Entry 9PLO (electron microscopy, 2.74 A resolution); this record covers chains A and S of the 5 polymer chains in the assembly.

== Chain A ==
Molecule: Guanine nucleotide-binding protein G(o) subunit alpha
Organism: Homo sapiens
Notes: EC 3.6.5.-
UniProt: P09471 (GNAO_HUMAN); numbering as in UniProt (aligned over 1-354)
Amino-acid sequence (354 residues; each row starts with the number of its first residue):
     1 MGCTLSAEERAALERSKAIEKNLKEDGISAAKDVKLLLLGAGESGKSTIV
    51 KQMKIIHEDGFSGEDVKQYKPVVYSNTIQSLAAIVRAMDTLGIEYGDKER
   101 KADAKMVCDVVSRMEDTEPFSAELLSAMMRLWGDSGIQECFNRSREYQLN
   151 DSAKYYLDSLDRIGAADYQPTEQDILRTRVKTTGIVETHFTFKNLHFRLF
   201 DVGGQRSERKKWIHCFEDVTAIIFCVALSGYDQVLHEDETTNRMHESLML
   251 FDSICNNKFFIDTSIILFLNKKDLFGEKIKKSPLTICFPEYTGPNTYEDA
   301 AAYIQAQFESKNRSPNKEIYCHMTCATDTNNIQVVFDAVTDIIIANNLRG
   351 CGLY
Unresolved in the structure: 1-3, 54-182
UniProt features mapped onto this chain:
  - region: Lys35 to Thr48 (G1 motif), Asp174 to Thr182 (G2 motif), Phe197 to Arg206 (G3 motif), Ile266 to Asp273 (G4 motif), Thr324 to Thr329 (G5 motif)
  - binding site (GTP): Glu43, Lys46, Ser47, Thr48, Ser152, Leu176, Arg177, Thr178, Arg179, Asn270, Asp273, Cys325
  - binding site (Mg(2+)): Ser47, Thr182
  - modified residue: Arg179 (ADP-ribosylarginine), Gln205 (5-glutamyl histamine), Cys351 (ADP-ribosylcysteine)
  - lipidation: Gly2 (N-myristoyl glycine), Cys3 (S-palmitoyl cysteine), Cys351 (S-palmitoyl cysteine)

== Chain S ==
Molecule: scFv16
Organism: Mus musculus
Notes: antibody fragment or engineered binder
Amino-acid sequence (259 residues; row label = number of the first residue in the row; note: 3 numbers in that range are skipped by the numbering (no residue carries them; nothing is unmodelled there); a row labelled like 120A-120O holds insertion residues (120A, then the next letters in order)):
     1 DVQLVESGGGLVQPGGSRKLSCSASGFAFSSFGMHWVRQAPEKGLEWVAY
    51 ISSGSGTIYYADTVKGRFTISRDDPKNTLFLQMTSLRSEDTAMYYCVRSI
   101 YYYGSSPFDFWGQGTTLTVS
120A-120O SGGGGSGGGGSGGGG
   124 SDIVMTQATSSVPVTPGESVSISCRSSKSLLHSNGNTYLYWFLQRPGQSP
   174 QLLIYRMSNLASGVPDRFSGSGSGTAFTLTISRLEAEDVGVYYCMQHLEY
   224 PLTFGAGTKLELKAAAHHHHHHHH
Unresolved in the structure: 120A-120O, 237-247
Disulfides: Cys22-Cys96, Cys147-Cys217

== How chain A and chain S interact ==
Contacting residue pairs - 18 pairs, chain A then chain S:
  Ser6(A) with His155(S); Tyr161(S), hydrogen bond
  Ala7(A) with Leu221(S); Tyr223(S), hydrophobic
  Glu8(A) with Tyr101(S); Tyr161(S); Tyr163(S), hydrogen bond; Arg179(S), salt bridge; His220(S)
  Glu9(A) with Asn157(S)
  Ala11(A) with Tyr101(S), hydrophobic
  Ala12(A) with Tyr101(S)
  Glu14(A) with Ser52(S), hydrogen bond; Thr57(S), hydrogen bond
  Arg15(A) with Ser31(S), hydrogen bond; Ile100(S); Tyr101(S); Tyr102(S)
Interface residues without a listed pair, chain A (11 interface residues in all): Thr4, Leu5, Arg10
Interface residues without a listed pair, chain S (18 interface residues in all): Gly54, Gly56, Tyr59, Pro107

== Summary ==
The interface between chain A and chain S involves 11 residues on one side and 18 on the other, with 5
hydrogen bonds and 1 salt bridge. Among the polar pairs are Glu8(A)-Arg179(S), Ser6(A)-Tyr161(S) and
Glu8(A)-Tyr163(S).
Here chain A is Guanine nucleotide-binding protein G(o) subunit alpha (Homo sapiens) and chain S is scFv16
(Mus musculus). Entry 9PLO (Structure of alpha2a adrenergic receptor in complex with Go heterotrimer, scFv16,
and N-(5-methylnaphthalen-1-yl)pyridin-4-amine (compound 4905)) was determined by electron microscopy.
